Entry 8X2Y (electron microscopy, 4.10 A resolution (low resolution: residue-level contacts below are approximate; hydrogen-bond / salt-bridge calls are withheld)); this record covers chains C and J of the 14 polymer chains in the assembly.

[Chain C]
Molecule: Histone H2A
From: Saccharomyces cerevisiae
UniProtKB: A0A6A5Q818 (A0A6A5Q818_YEASX); residues -6 to 127 here correspond to UniProt positions 1-134 (UniProt number = residue number + 7)
Amino-acid sequence (134 residues; each row starts with the number of its first residue; numbers below 1 keep their minus sign (Met-6 is residue -6)):
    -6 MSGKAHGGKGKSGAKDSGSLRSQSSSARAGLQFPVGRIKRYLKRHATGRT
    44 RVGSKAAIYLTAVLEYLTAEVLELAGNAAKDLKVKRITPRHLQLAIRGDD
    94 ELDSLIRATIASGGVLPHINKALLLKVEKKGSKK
Unresolved in the structure: -6 to 15, 114-127

[Chain J]
Molecule: 146-nt DNA strand
From: Saccharomyces cerevisiae
Sequence (146 nucleotides; each row starts with the number of its first residue):
   147 ATCAATATCCACCTGCAGATTCTACCAAAAGTGTATTTGGAAACTGCTCC
   197 ATCAAAAGGCATGTTCAGCGGAATTCCGCTGAACATGCCTTTTGATGGAG
   247 CAGTTTCCAAATACACTTTTGGTAGAATCTGCAGGTGGATATTGAT

[Chain C / chain J interface]
Pairs across the interface (12):
  Arg30(C) - DG267(J)
  Arg30(C) - DG268(J)
  Thr43(C) - DA257(J)
  Thr43(C) - DT258(J)
  Arg44(C) - DA257(J)
  Arg44(C) - DT258(J)
  Val45(C) - DA257(J)
  Gly46(C) - DA257(J)
  Ser47(C) - DA257(J)
  Lys76(C) - DC278(J)
  Val77(C) - DC278(J)
  Lys78(C) - DC278(J)
Also at the interface, not in a pair above, chain C (10 interface residues in all): Lys48
Also at the interface, not in a pair above, chain J (7 interface residues in all): DA256, DG277

[Summary]
The interface between chain C and chain J involves 10 residues on one side and 7 on the other.
Chain C is Histone H2A and chain J is a 146-nt DNA strand, both from Saccharomyces cerevisiae; the structure,
The class1 of piccolo NuA4 bound to the H2A.Z nucleosome complex at harboring state, was determined by
electron microscopy (same publication as 8X2X, 8X2Z, 8X30, 8X31 and 8X32).
